PDB entry 8OOS | electron microscopy, 3.29 A resolution | chains L and Q of the 9 polymer chains in the assembly

[Chain L]
Molecule: DNA Strand 2
Sequence (226 nucleotides; row label = number of the first residue in the row; numbers below 1 keep their minus sign (DC-152 is residue -152)):
  -152 CGGTACCCGGGGATCCTCTAGAGTGGGAGCTCGGAACACTATCCGACTGG
  -102 CACCGGCAAGGTCGCTGTTCAATACATGCACAGGATGTATATATCTGACA
   -52 CGTGCCTGGAGACTAGGGAGTAATCCCCTTGGCGGTTAAAACGCGGGGGA
    -2 CAGCGCGTACGTGCGTTTAAGCGGTGCTAGAGCTTGCTACGACCAATTGA
    48 GCGGCCTCGGCACCGGGATTCTCCAG
Not modelled in the structure: -152 to -35, 73

[Chain Q]
Protein: Histone H3.1
Organism: Homo sapiens
UniProt: P68431 (H31_HUMAN); residues 1-135 here correspond to UniProt positions 2-136 (UniProt number = residue number + 1)
Amino-acid sequence (135 residues; each row starts with the number of its first residue):
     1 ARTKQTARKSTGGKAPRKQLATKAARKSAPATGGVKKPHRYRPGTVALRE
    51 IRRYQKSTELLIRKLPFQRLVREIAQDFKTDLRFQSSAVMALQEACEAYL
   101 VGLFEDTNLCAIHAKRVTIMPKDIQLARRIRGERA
Not modelled in the structure: 1-36, 135
Curated features (UniProtKB/Swiss-Prot):
  - modified residue: Arg2 (Asymmetric dimethylarginine), Thr3 (Phosphothreonine), Lys4 (Allysine), Gln5 (5-glutamyl dopamine), Thr6 (Phosphothreonine), Arg8 (Citrulline), Lys9 (N6,N6,N6-trimethyllysine), Ser10 (ADP-ribosylserine), Thr11 (Phosphothreonine), Lys14 (N6-(2-hydroxyisobutyryl)lysine), Arg17 (Asymmetric dimethylarginine), Lys18 (N6-(2-hydroxyisobutyryl)lysine), Lys23 (N6-(2-hydroxyisobutyryl)lysine), Arg26 (Citrulline), Lys27 (N6,N6,N6-trimethyllysine), Ser28 (ADP-ribosylserine), Lys36 (N6,N6,N6-trimethyllysine), Lys37 (N6-methyllysine), Tyr41 (Phosphotyrosine), Lys56 (N6,N6,N6-trimethyllysine) and 8 more in UniProt
  - lipidation: Lys18 (N6-decanoyllysine)

[Interface between chain L and chain Q]
Contacting residue pairs (23; chain L residue first):
  DT-24(L) with Arg83(Q), hydrogen bond to the base; Phe84(Q), phosphate contact
  DT-23(L) with Arg83(Q), sugar contact; Phe84(Q), hydrogen bond to the phosphate
  DA-14(L) with Arg63(Q), phosphate contact
  DA-13(L) with Arg63(Q), salt bridge to the phosphate
  DG-8(L) with Arg40(Q), base contact
  DG-5(L) with Arg42(Q), salt bridge to the phosphate; Pro43(Q), sugar contact
  DG-4(L) with Thr118(Q), phosphate contact
  DA-3(L) with Arg116(Q), phosphate contact; Val117(Q), hydrogen bond to the phosphate; Thr118(Q), hydrogen bond to the phosphate
  DC-2(L) with Arg116(Q), phosphate contact; Met120(Q), phosphate contact
  DT69(L) with Tyr41(Q), phosphate contact; Thr45(Q), phosphate contact
  DC70(L) with His39(Q), sugar contact; Arg40(Q), sugar contact; Tyr41(Q), phosphate contact; Arg42(Q), hydrogen bond to the phosphate; Thr45(Q), hydrogen bond to the phosphate
  DC71(L) with Arg40(Q), phosphate contact
Interface residues without a listed pair, chain L (14 interface residues in all): DG-22, DG-6
Interface residues without a listed pair, chain Q (15 interface residues in all): Arg72, Lys115

[Overview]
Chain L and chain Q form an interface of 14 and 15 residues respectively, with 6 hydrogen bonds and 2 salt
bridges. Polar pairs include DT-24(L)-Arg83(Q), DT-23(L)-Phe84(Q) and DA-3(L)-Val117(Q).
Here chain L is DNA Strand 2 and chain Q is Histone H3.1 (Homo sapiens). Entry 8OOS (CryoEM Structure
INO80core Hexasome complex ATPase-hexasome refinement state 2) was determined by electron microscopy,
deposited together with 8OO7, 8OO9, 8OOA, 8OOC, 8OOF, 8OOP, 8OOR and 8OOT.
